PDB entry 7JTS | electron microscopy, 6.10 A resolution (low resolution: residue-level contacts below are approximate; hydrogen-bond / salt-bridge calls are withheld) | chains a and b of the 13 polymer chains in the assembly

== Chain a (and b) ==
Molecule: Dynein 8 kDa light chain, flagellar outer arm
Source organism: Chlamydomonas reinhardtii
Notes: chain b of this document is another copy of the same molecule, construct and numbering; everything in this record applies to it too
UniProtKB: Q39580 (DYL1_CHLRE); numbering as in UniProt (aligned over 1-91)
Chain sequence (91 residues; numbered 1 to 91; the number before each row is that of its first residue):
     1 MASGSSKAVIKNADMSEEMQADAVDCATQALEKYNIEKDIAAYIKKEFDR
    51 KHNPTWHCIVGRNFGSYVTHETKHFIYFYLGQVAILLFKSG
Disordered / not traced: 1-6, 91

== How chain a and chain b interact ==
Contacting residue pairs - 21 pairs, chain a then chain b:
  Ala-41(a) / Ser-66(b)
  Ala-41(a) / Tyr-67(b)
  Ala-42(a) / Tyr-67(b)
  Cys-58(a) / Ser-66(b)
  Cys-58(a) / Tyr-67(b)
  Ile-59(a) / Gly-65(b)
  Val-60(a) / Phe-64(b)
  Val-60(a) / Gly-65(b)
  Gly-61(a) / Asn-63(b)
  Arg-62(a) / Asn-63(b)
  Asn-63(a) / Gly-61(b)
  Asn-63(a) / Arg-62(b)
  Asn-63(a) / Asn-63(b)
  Phe-64(a) / Val-60(b)
  Phe-64(a) / Gly-61(b)
  Phe-64(a) / Phe-64(b)
  Gly-65(a) / Ala-41(b)
  Gly-65(a) / Val-60(b)
  Ser-66(a) / Cys-58(b)
  Tyr-67(a) / Lys-45(b)
  Thr-69(a) / Trp-56(b)
Other interface residues (no listed pair), chain a (17 interface residues in all): Glu-37, Lys-38, Val-68, Ser-90
Other interface residues (no listed pair), chain b (15 interface residues in all): Glu-37, Ala-42, Ser-90

== Overview ==
The interface between chain a and chain b involves 17 residues on one side and 15 on the other.
Both chains are Dynein 8 kDa light chain, flagellar outer arm (Chlamydomonas reinhardtii). Entry 7JTS (Stalk
of radial spoke 1 attached with doublet microtubule from Chlamydomonas reinhardtii) was determined by electron
microscopy (same publication as 7JTK).
